Entry 6S29 (X-ray diffraction, 1.99 A resolution); this record covers chains A and B.

Chain A:
Name: Histone acetyltransferase type B subunit 2
Organism: Schizosaccharomyces pombe
UniProt: O94244 (HAT2_SCHPO); residues 2-430 here = UniProt positions 2-430
Sequence (430 residues; each row starts with the number of its first residue):
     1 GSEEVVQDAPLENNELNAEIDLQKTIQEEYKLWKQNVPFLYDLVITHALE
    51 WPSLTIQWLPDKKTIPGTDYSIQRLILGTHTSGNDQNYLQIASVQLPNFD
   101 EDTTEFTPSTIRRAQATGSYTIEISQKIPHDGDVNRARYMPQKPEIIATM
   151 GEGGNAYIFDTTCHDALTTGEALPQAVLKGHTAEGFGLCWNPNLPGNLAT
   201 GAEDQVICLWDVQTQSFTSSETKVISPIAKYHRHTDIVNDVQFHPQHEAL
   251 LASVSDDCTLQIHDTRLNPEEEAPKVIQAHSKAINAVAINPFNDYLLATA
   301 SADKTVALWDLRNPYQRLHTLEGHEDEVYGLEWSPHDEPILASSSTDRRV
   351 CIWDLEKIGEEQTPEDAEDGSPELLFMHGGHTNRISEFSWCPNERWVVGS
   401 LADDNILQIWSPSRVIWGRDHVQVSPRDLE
Disordered / not traced: 1-14, 163-173, 419-430
Differences from the reference sequence: expression tag (1)
Swiss-Prot annotation at these positions:
  - region: Glu365 to Asp369 (Interaction with the histone H4 N-terminus)
  - site: Leu296 (Important for interaction with HAT1)
  - modified residue: Ser425 (Phosphoserine)
From the paper describing this entry:
  - conformationally variable residues (order/disorder transition): Thr107 to Ala116

Chain B:
Name: CENP-A recruiting complex protein mis19
Organism: Schizosaccharomyces pombe (strain 972 / ATCC 24843)
UniProt: O42995 (MIS19_SCHPO); residues 52-112 here = UniProt positions 52-112
Sequence (61 residues; numbered 52 to 112; the number before each row is that of its first residue):
    52 PRVYETELLVLRFREFGVKDNHNHPINLHSLRSKSLIRAQGKKLDLHNRV
   102 FLRRNVRAVKM
Disordered / not traced: 52-55, 70-73
Swiss-Prot annotation at these positions:
  - mutagenesis: Arg65 (R65C: In kis1-1: Leads to defective kinetochore-microtubule attachment)

Chain A / chain B interface:
Contacting residue pairs (70; chain A residue first):
  Val37(A) with Val61(B), hydrophobic
  Asp42(A) with Val61(B); Leu62(B); Arg63(B), hydrogen bond (backbone-backbone); Arg65(B), salt bridge
  Leu43(A) with Leu59(B), hydrophobic; Val61(B)
  Val44(A) with Glu58(B); Leu59(B); Leu60(B), hydrogen bond (backbone-backbone); Val61(B), hydrogen bond (backbone-backbone)
  Ile45(A) with Thr57(B); Glu58(B); Leu59(B), hydrophobic
  Thr46(A) with Thr57(B); Glu58(B), hydrogen bond (backbone-backbone)
  His47(A) with Glu56(B), hydrogen bond (side chain-backbone); Thr57(B)
  Pro97(A) with Leu62(B), hydrophobic
  Asn98(A) with Phe64(B)
  Phe99(A) with Leu62(B), hydrophobic; Phe64(B); Arg65(B), hydrogen bond (backbone-backbone)
  Asp100(A) with Phe64(B); Arg65(B), salt bridge
  Glu101(A) with Phe64(B); Arg65(B), hydrogen bond (backbone-backbone); Phe67(B)
  Phe106(A) with Phe64(B), hydrophobic
  Arg113(A) with Phe64(B)
  Ala114(A) with Leu62(B), hydrophobic
  Gln115(A) with Leu59(B); Leu62(B)
  Ala116(A) with Leu59(B); Leu62(B), hydrophobic
  Tyr120(A) with Thr57(B); Leu59(B), hydrophobic
  Ile122(A) with Glu56(B); Thr57(B)
  Asn293(A) with Ile77(B), hydrogen bond (side chain-backbone); Leu79(B)
  Tyr295(A) with Leu79(B), hydrophobic
  Asp310(A) with Leu79(B); Arg83(B)
  Arg312(A) with Leu79(B); His80(B)
  Asn313(A) with Arg83(B)
  Gln316(A) with Arg83(B), hydrogen bond (backbone-side chain)
  Arg317(A) with Arg83(B)
  Leu318(A) with Leu79(B); Arg83(B); Ser86(B)
  His319(A) with Leu82(B); Ser86(B), hydrogen bond
  Asp337(A) with Asn74(B)
  Glu338(A) with Pro76(B); Ile77(B), hydrogen bond (side chain-backbone)
  Pro339(A) with Ile77(B), hydrophobic
  Leu355(A) with Ile77(B), hydrophobic
  Ile358(A) with Lys85(B)
  Gly359(A) with Arg89(B)
  Arg395(A) with Arg65(B), hydrogen bond (backbone-side chain); Val69(B)
  Ser411(A) with Arg65(B), hydrogen bond
  Pro412(A) with Arg65(B), hydrogen bond (backbone-side chain)
  Arg414(A) with Arg65(B); Glu66(B), hydrogen bond (side chain-backbone); Gly68(B); Val69(B)
  Trp417(A) with Arg65(B)
Also at the interface, not in a pair above, chain A (47 interface residues in all): Trp33, Lys34, Pro38, Tyr41, Gly118, Thr121, Leu296, Glu356
Also at the interface, not in a pair above, chain B (25 interface residues in all): His75
From the paper, about this interface:
  - specific contacts: Asp42(A)-Arg65(B), Asp100(A)-Arg65(B), Ser411(A)-Arg65(B) (backbone contact), Pro412(A)-Arg65(B) (backbone contact)
  - interface residues, chain A: Trp33(A)
  - interface residues, chain B: Glu56(B), Ile77(B)

Overview:
47 residues of chain A face 25 of chain B across their interface; the contacts include 15 hydrogen bonds and 2
salt bridges. Among the polar pairs are Asp42(A)-Arg65(B), Asp100(A)-Arg65(B) and His47(A)-Glu56(B). The paper
describes contacts between Asp42(A) and Arg65(B) and Asp100(A) and Arg65(B); backbone contacts between
Ser411(A) and Arg65(B) and Pro412(A) and Arg65(B). The paper reports interface residues Trp33(A) and Glu56(B)
among others; conformational variability at Thr107(A).
Chain A is Histone acetyltransferase type B subunit 2 (Schizosaccharomyces pombe) and chain B is CENP-A
recruiting complex protein mis19 (Schizosaccharomyces pombe (strain 972 / ATCC 24843)); the structure,
Structure of fission yeast Mis16-Mis19 complex, was determined by X-ray diffraction (same publication as 6S1L
and 6S1R).
